8ISR - chain A; structure by X-ray diffraction, 2.09 A resolution.

Chain A:
Molecule: Beta-lactamase
Source organism: Stenotrophomonas sp. KCTC 12332
Notes: EC 3.5.2.6
UniProtKB: A0A126NGE0 (A0A126NGE0_9GAMM); the author numbering skips numbers that UniProt does not, so the offset changes along the chain: 26-238 = UniProt 33-245; 240-291 = UniProt 246-297
Chain sequence (269 residues; each row starts with the number of its first residue; note: 1 number in that range is skipped by the numbering (no residue carries it; nothing is unmodelled there)):
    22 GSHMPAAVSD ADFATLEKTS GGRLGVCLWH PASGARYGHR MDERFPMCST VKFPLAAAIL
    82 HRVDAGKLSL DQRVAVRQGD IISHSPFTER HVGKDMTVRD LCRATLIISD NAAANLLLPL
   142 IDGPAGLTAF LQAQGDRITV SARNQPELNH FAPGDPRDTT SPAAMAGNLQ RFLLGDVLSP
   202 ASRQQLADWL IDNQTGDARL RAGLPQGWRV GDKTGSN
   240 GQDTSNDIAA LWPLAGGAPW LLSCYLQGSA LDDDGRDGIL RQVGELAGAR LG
Not modelled in the structure: 22-29, 291
Construct notes: cloning artifact (22-25); engineered mutation Q166 (Glu173 in A0A126NGE0)
Covalently attached groups: cefaclor (Q6R) linked to S70
Ligand contacts: cefaclor (Q6R; (R)-2-((R)-((R)-2-amino-2-phenylacetamido)(carboxy)methyl)-5-chloro-3,6-dihydro-2H-1,3-thiazine-4-carboxylic acid): C69, K73, S104, H105, S130, N132, Q166, N170, T216, R220, K234, T235, G236, S237, N238, G240

Overview:
Cefaclor is covalently linked to S70.
Chain A is Beta-lactamase (Stenotrophomonas sp. KCTC 12332); the structure, Crystal structure of
extended-spectrum class A beta-lactamase, CESS-1 E166Q acylated by cefaclor, was determined by X-ray
diffraction (same publication as 8ISO, 8ISP and 8ISQ).
